Entry 8HME (electron microscopy, 4.20 A resolution (low resolution: residue-level contacts below are approximate; hydrogen-bond / salt-bridge calls are withheld)); this record covers chains A and D of the 3 polymer chains in the assembly.

Chain A:
Molecule: Intraflagellar transport protein 122 homolog
Source organism: Tetrahymena thermophila
UniProtKB: Q244W3 (Q244W3_TETTS); residue numbers follow UniProt; this construct covers 1-1251
Chain sequence (1251 residues; each row starts with the number of its first residue):
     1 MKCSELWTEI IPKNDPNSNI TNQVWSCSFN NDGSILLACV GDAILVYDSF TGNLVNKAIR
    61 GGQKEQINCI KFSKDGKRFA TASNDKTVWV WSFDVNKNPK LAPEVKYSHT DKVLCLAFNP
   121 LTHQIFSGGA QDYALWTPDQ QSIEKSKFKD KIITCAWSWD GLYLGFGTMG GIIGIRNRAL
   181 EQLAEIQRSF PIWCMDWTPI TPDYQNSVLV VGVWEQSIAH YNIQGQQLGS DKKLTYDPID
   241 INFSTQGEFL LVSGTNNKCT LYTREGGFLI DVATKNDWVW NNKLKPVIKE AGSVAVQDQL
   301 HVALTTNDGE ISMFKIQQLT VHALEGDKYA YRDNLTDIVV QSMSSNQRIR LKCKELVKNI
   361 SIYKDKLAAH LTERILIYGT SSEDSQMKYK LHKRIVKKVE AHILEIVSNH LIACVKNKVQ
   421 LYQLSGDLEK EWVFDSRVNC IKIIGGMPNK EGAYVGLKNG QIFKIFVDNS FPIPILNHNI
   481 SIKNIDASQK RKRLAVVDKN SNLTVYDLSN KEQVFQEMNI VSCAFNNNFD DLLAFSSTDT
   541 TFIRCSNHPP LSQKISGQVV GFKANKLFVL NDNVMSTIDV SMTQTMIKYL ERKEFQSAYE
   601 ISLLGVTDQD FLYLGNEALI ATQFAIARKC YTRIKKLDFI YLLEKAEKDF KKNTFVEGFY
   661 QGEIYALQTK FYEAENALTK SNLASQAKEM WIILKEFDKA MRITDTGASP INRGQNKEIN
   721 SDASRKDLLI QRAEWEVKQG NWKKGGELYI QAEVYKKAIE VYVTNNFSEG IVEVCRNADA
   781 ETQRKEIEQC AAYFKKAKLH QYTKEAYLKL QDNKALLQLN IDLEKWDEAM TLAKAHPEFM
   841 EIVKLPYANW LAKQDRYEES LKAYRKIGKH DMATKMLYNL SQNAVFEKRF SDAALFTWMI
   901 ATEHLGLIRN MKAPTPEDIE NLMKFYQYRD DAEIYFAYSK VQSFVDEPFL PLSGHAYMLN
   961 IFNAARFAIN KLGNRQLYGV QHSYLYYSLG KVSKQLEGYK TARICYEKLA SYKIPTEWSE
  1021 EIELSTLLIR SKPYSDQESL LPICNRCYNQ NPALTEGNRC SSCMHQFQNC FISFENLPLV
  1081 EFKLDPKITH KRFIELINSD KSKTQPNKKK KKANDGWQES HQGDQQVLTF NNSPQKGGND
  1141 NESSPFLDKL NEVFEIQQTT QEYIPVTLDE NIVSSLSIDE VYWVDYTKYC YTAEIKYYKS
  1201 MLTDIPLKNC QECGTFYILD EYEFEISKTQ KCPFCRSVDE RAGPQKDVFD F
Disordered / not traced: 1-719
Metal / ion sites: Zn2+ site 1: C1044, C1047, C1060, C1063; Zn2+ site 2: C1210, C1213, C1232, C1235

Chain D:
Molecule: Intraflagellar transporter
Source organism: Tetrahymena thermophila
UniProtKB: I7LVZ7 (I7LVZ7_TETTS); residues 1-1407 here = UniProt positions 1-1407
Chain sequence (1407 residues; each row starts with the number of its first residue):
     1 MSLFSELPLD AGTDEQITQI AVSNVSINPS LAIITPHKIL LFNECGEKHD YELSRNIRCT
    61 YVQWHPSQPI IALGWETGAI TLWSEETKVA KEEPNGHKSE ICLIQFNPSG SRMVSADIDG
   121 NVTVWRGINI VSQYKKEQSI THAIFCELNI DSKLKSGNLF FFGGKSGVVC LADDANHCSD
   181 VCKVGGSIKS LLFYEKENSV IIITSTLLLV MFKISTSVKT GPSKRVKLSI SGDPQKLQSI
   241 WIGSCLLATC SHENMLRMWH LDQDDNYVLT LHQLAQQTQT QQGAATVIQS TNTNDQITSI
   301 QYEKRGKVLV AGTREGRIIF WKNLSIGSES PLDVDEWKML PYVSVRQGVN SIAVGQNNGL
   361 IAVQYGNQIS LVQETVINGK MTDQVRLLQS SANTIKIYIN NDISNQVLHF QSKGNIKGLD
   421 CNDQFMLLWT SKTIEIHEII INPKESQTKL VASIQEKCLR SVIHKENIIL VNDMELNVLN
   481 FKGIQKQNLK FSESEGKILN VNVLNNHLIM WTSNNYIRLF DISRREVKQI GVTRRFENSQ
   541 GQLGQIRYCA VNSDGSKIVI TADQRGKSGP QADNKFYIYD VQTDNFLLYE MPAKCIPLQP
   601 YCDRKDRKFF GISCIINKNI QQEKNADENN DENEDNKSDK SRNEDDDEKD KSNLEFYTFF
   661 VTSENGIRKQ DQYQLESSIE AVFAIDIPKL YFIKRNKKTN SSGQNYKIVE KYLNDFVGLE
   721 KIDNQIKEAI MNFSFYLTMD NLDEAYKSVK QIQNPSIWEK MASMCVKTKR IDVAEICLGN
   781 MRFARGSKAI REQKKEPELD AQLAMVAIQL NMKDEAVKLY EQSKRYDLYN KMLQAEGNWE
   841 KAIQISENHD RINLKNTYYR TAQMYEVSNN YEQAILYYEK SGTHVKEVPR MLLEAGQTEQ
   901 LERYIIDKNE KPLFKWWAQY LESNYRIELA VKFYRQSEDY DQMVRLFLTK NDVQTASSIC
   961 SETNNSAACY ILAKYLEMNG QIPEAIQYYW KSQHYTQAVR LAREKGMDNE VMSISLQGPN
  1021 QVKLQSAAYF EEKGFKQKAV ELYKKGGNLI KAYNLAQEEK LYDEAKQIAR QIEQEEDQRN
  1081 KKRDPNDLAG IIDDFIEKGQ PERAVPLMIK AKQFERAIET CIRFNIPITQ DLVDKIIPTE
  1141 PAKNAAEENK RKELMKLIAD TSIKQGDYRL SSKLYTKLGN QVEAMKCLIN LGAIDEVVNY
  1201 ATMARMPQLY ILAGNFLQTT DWHKNPQLMK HIITFYNKAK AYDNLAGFFD ACSSVEIDEY
  1261 RDYEKAAAAL NEALKHAKKS TSESRDFRIE QLETKLNLVQ KFVQARALFS SDPQQMKQIC
  1321 EDLLAQPGID QSVRSGDIYA QIIEYYYQVK NFSQAFDYIK KMQQKRIILA PYLDQEMLQQ
  1381 ILESQGVSLN SKNKNNDDEF IEEDVPE
Disordered / not traced: 1085-1407

How chain A and chain D interact:
Residue-residue contacts (28; chain A residue first):
  A852(A) with R851(D)
  K853(A) with R851(D)
  Q854(A) with R851(D)
  Y857(A) with R851(D); I852(D)
  N879(A) with I852(D); N853(D)
  N883(A) with N856(D)
  F886(A) with N856(D); Y859(D)
  E887(A) with N856(D); Y859(D)
  R889(A) with G882(D)
  E947(A) with W916(D); Q919(D)
  P948(A) with Q919(D)
  L950(A) with E922(D); R945(D)
  S953(A) with R945(D)
  G954(A) with R945(D)
  K1101(A) with N1048(D)
  S1102(A) with I1050(D); N1054(D)
  P1106(A) with N1054(D)
  T1203(A) with Q1025(D)
  D1220(A) with T996(D)
  F1224(A) with A967(D); H994(D)
Other interface residues (no listed pair), chain A (29 interface residues in all): Y878, Q882, F949, P951, L952, Q1105, D1204, P1206, L1219
Other interface residues (no listed pair), chain D (25 interface residues in all): K795, R860, Q863, T883, S923, Y995, Q1021, K1051

Summary:
29 residues of chain A and 25 residues of chain D are in contact. C1044(A), C1047(A), C1060(A) and C1063(A)
coordinate Zn2+ site 1. The Zn2+ site 2 is built by C1210(A), C1213(A), C1232(A) and C1235(A).
Here chain A is Intraflagellar transport protein 122 homolog and chain D is Intraflagellar transporter, both
from Tetrahymena thermophila. Entry 8HME (head module state 1 of Tetrahymena IFT-A) was determined by electron
microscopy (same publication as 8HMC, 8HMD and 8HMF).
